3J9F - chains 2 and 3 of the 7 polymer chains in the assembly; structure by electron microscopy, 9.00 A resolution (very low resolution: no residue pairs are listed; an interface is given only as per-side residue counts).

== Chain 2 ==
Name: Protein VP2
From: Human poliovirus 1 Mahoney
Reference sequence: P03300 (POLG_POL1M); residues 1-272 here correspond to UniProt positions 70-341 (UniProt number = residue number + 69)
Sequence (272 residues; numbered 1 to 272; the number before each row is that of its first residue):
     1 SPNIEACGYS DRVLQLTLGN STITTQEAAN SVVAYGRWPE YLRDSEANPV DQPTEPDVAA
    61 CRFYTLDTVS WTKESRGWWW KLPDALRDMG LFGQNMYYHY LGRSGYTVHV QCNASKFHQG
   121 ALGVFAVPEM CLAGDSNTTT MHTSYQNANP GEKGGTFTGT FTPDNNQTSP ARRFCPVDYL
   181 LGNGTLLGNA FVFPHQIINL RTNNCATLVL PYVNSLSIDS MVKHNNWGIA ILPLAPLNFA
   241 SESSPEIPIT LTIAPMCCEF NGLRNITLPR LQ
Unresolved in the structure: 1-5
UniProt features mapped onto this chain:
  - site: Gln272 (Cleavage)

== Chain 3 ==
Name: Protein VP3
From: Human poliovirus 1 Mahoney
Reference sequence: P03300 (POLG_POL1M); residues 1-238 here correspond to UniProt positions 342-579 (UniProt number = residue number + 341)
Sequence (238 residues; row label = number of the first residue in the row):
     1 GLPVMNTPGS NQYLTADNFQ SPCALPEFDV TPPIDIPGEV KNMMELAEID TMIPFDLSAT
    61 KKNTMEMYRV RLSDKPHTDD PILCLSLSPA SDPRLSHTML GEILNYYTHW AGSLKFTFLF
   121 CGSMMATGKL LVSYAPPGAD PPKKRKEAML GTHVIWDIGL QSSCTMVVPW ISNTTYRQTI
   181 DDSFTEGGYI SVFYQTRIVV PLSTPREMDI LGFVSACNDF SVRLLRDTTH IEQKALAQ
Unresolved in the structure: 236-238
Sequence notes: conflict Ser123 (Phe464 in P03300)
UniProt features mapped onto this chain:
  - site: Gln238 (Cleavage)

== Chain 2 / chain 3 interface ==
At this resolution (9 A) residue pairs are not listed: 39 residues of chain 2 and 43 of chain 3 lie at the interface.

== Summary ==
39 residues of chain 2 and 43 residues of chain 3 are in contact.
Here chain 2 is Protein VP2 and chain 3 is Protein VP3, both from Human poliovirus 1 Mahoney. Entry 3J9F
(Poliovirus complexed with soluble, deglycosylated poliovirus receptor (Pvr) at 4 degrees C) was determined by
electron microscopy together with 3J8F from the same study.
